Entry 5VL2 (X-ray diffraction, 1.90 A resolution); this record covers chains C and F of the 4 polymer chains in the assembly.

Chain C (and F):
Protein: T4 nanobody
Source organism: Lama glama
Notes: antibody fragment or engineered binder; chain F of this document is another copy of the same molecule, construct and numbering; everything in this record applies to it too
Sequence (132 residues; numbered 1 to 132; the number before each row is that of its first residue):
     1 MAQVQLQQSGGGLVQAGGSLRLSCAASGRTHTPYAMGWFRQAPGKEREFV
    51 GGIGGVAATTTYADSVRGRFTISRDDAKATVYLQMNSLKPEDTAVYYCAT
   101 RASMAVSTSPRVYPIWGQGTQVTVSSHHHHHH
Disordered / not traced: 127-132 (chain F: 1, 127-132)
Disulfide bonds: C24-C98
Small-molecule neighbours: 9EG (N-(4-chlorophenyl)-N'-(3,4-dichlorophenyl)urea): Q3, V4, A26, R29, T30, H31, T32, Y34, M36, R74, D75, A79, T80, V81, T100, R101, A102, P114, I115

Chain C / chain F interface:
Residue-residue contacts - 10 pairs, chain C then chain F:
  G10(C) - S9(F)  hydrogen bond (backbone-side chain)
  G11(C) - Q7(F)
  G11(C) - Q8(F)
  G11(C) - S9(F)  hydrogen bond (backbone-side chain)
  G12(C) - Q7(F)
  G12(C) - Q8(F)
  L13(C) - Q7(F)  hydrogen bond (backbone-side chain)
  L13(C) - Q118(F)
  V14(C) - Q7(F)
  L20(C) - Q7(F)

In short:
The interface between chain C and chain F involves 6 residues on one side and 4 on the other; the contacts
include 3 hydrogen bonds. Among the polar pairs are G10(C)-S9(F), G11(C)-S9(F) and L13(C)-Q7(F). Chain C binds
compound 9EG.
Both chains are T4 nanobody (Lama glama). Entry 5VL2 (The hapten triclocarban bound to the single domain
camelid nanobody VHH T4) was determined by X-ray diffraction, deposited together with 5VLV, 5VM0, 5VM4 and
5VM6.
